PDB entry 1LYY | X-ray diffraction, 1.80 A resolution | chain A

# Chain A
Molecule: Lysozyme
From: Homo sapiens
Notes: EC 3.2.1.17
UniProt: P61626 (LYSC_HUMAN); residues 1-130 here correspond to UniProt positions 19-148 (UniProt number = residue number + 18)
Sequence (130 residues; numbered 1 to 130; the number before each row is that of its first residue):
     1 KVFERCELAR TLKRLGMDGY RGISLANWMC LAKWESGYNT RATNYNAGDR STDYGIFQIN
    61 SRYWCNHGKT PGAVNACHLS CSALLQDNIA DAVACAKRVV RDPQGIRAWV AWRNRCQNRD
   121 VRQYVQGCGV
Disulfides: C6-C128, C30-C116, C65-C81, C77-C95
Differences from the reference sequence: engineered mutation H67 (Asp85 in P61626)
Swiss-Prot annotation at these positions:
  - active site: E35, D53

# Summary
From UniProt: active-site residues E35 and D53.
Chain A is Lysozyme (Homo sapiens); the structure, Amyloidogenic variant (ASP67HIS) of human lysozyme, was
determined by X-ray diffraction (same publication as 1LOZ).
